7B8H - chain A; structure by X-ray diffraction, 1.34 A resolution.

== Chain A ==
Molecule: Casein kinase II subunit alpha
From: Homo sapiens
Notes: EC 2.7.11.1
Reference sequence: P68400 (CSK21_HUMAN); numbering as in UniProt (aligned over 1-335)
Chain sequence (335 residues; row label = number of the first residue in the row):
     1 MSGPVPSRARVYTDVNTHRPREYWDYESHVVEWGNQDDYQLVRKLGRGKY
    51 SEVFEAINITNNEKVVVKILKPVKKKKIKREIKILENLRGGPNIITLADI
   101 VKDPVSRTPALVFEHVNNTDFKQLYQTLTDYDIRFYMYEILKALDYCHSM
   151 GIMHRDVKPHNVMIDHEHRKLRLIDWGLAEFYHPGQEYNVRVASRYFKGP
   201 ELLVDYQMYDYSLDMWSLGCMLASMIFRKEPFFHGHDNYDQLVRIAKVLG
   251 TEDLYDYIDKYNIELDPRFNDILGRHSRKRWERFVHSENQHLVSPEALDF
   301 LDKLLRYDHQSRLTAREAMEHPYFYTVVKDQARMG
Unresolved in the structure: 1, 331-335
UniProt features mapped onto this chain:
  - region: Gln36 to Leu41 (Interaction with beta subunit)
  - active site: Asp156 (Proton acceptor)
  - binding site (ATP): Leu45 to Val53, Lys68
Ligand contacts: nicotinic acid (NIO): Val53, Val66, Lys68, Ile95, Phe113, Val116, Ile174, Asp175, Trp176

== In short ==
Chain A binds nicotinic acid. Curated annotation (UniProt) lists active-site residue Asp156 and 10 ATP-binding
residues.
Chain A is Casein kinase II subunit alpha (Homo sapiens); the structure, Monoclinic structure of human protein
kinase CK2 catalytic subunit in complex with a heparin oligo saccharide, was determined by X-ray diffraction
together with 7B8I from the same study.
